Entry 2NUP (X-ray diffraction, 2.80 A resolution); this record covers chains A and C of the 3 polymer chains in the assembly.

== Chain A ==
Protein: Protein transport protein Sec23A
Source organism: Homo sapiens
UniProtKB: Q15436 (SC23A_HUMAN); numbering as in UniProt (aligned over 1-765)
Chain sequence (769 residues; numbered -3 to 765; the number before each row is that of its first residue; numbers below 1 keep their minus sign (Gly-3 is residue -3)):
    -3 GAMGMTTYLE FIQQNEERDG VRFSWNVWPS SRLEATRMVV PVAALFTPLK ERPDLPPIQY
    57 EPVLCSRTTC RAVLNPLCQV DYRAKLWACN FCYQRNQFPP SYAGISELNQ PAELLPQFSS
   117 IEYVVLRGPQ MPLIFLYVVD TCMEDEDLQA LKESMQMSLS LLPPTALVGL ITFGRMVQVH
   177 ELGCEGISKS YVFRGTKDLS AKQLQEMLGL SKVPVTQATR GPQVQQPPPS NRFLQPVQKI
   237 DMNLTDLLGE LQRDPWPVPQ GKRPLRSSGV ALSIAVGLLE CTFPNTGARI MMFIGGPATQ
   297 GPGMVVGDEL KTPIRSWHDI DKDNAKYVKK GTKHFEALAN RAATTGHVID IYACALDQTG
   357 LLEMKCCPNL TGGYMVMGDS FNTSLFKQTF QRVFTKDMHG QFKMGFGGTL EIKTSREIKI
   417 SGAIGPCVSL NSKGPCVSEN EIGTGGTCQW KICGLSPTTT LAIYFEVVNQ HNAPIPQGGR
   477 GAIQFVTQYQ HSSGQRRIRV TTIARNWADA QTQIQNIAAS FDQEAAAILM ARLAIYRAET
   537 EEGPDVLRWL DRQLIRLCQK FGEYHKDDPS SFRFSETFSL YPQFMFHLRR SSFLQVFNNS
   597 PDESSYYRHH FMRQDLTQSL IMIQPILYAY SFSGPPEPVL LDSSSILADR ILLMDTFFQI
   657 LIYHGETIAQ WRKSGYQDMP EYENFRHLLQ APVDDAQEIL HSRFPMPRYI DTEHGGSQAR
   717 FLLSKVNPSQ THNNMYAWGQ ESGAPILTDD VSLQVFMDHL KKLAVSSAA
Disordered / not traced: -3 to 2, 206-222, 465-473, 538-540, 667-678, 724-745, 765
Construct notes: cloning artifact (-3 to 0)
Bound ions: Zn2+: Cys61, Cys66, Cys85, Cys88

== Chain C ==
Protein: Vesicle-trafficking protein SEC22b
Source organism: Homo sapiens
Notes: fragment: Sec22b cytosolic domain, residues 1-195
UniProtKB: O75396 (SC22B_HUMAN); residues 1-195 here = UniProt positions 1-195
Chain sequence (196 residues; numbered 0 to 195; the number before each row is that of its first residue; numbering starts at 0):
     0 SMVLLTMIAR VADGLPLAAS MQEDEQSGRD LQQYQSQAKQ LFRKLNEQSP TRCTLEAGAM
    60 TFHYIIEQGV CYLVLCEAAF PKKLAFAYLE DLHSEFDEQH GKKVPTVSRP YSFIEFDTFI
   120 QKTKKLYIDS RARRNLGSIN TELQDVQRIM VANIEEVLQR GEALSALDSK ANNLSSLSKK
   180 YRQDAKYLNM RSTYAK
Disordered / not traced: 0, 24-28, 133-147, 158-195
Construct notes: cloning artifact (0)
Curated features (UniProtKB/Swiss-Prot):
  - modified residue: Lys38 (N6-acetyllysine), Ser137 (Phosphoserine), Thr140 (Phosphothreonine), Ser164 (Phosphoserine), Ser168 (Phosphoserine), Ser174 (Phosphoserine), Ser177 (Phosphoserine)

== Chain A / chain C interface ==
Residue-residue contacts (12; chain A residue first):
  Arg249(A) with Arg130(C), hydrogen bond (side chain-backbone)
  Asp250(A) with Arg130(C), hydrogen bond (backbone-side chain)
  Pro251(A) with Arg130(C)
  Trp252(A) with Arg130(C), hydrogen bond (backbone-side chain)
  Pro253(A) with Ile127(C); Asp128(C)
  Val254(A) with Asp128(C), hydrogen bond (backbone-side chain); Ser129(C), hydrogen bond (backbone-side chain); Arg130(C)
  Pro255(A) with Ser129(C)
  Gln256(A) with Pro80(C); Ser129(C)
Interface residues without a listed pair, chain C (9 interface residues in all): Met1, Phe79, Leu83, Tyr126

== In short ==
Chain A and chain C form an interface of 8 and 9 residues respectively, with 5 hydrogen bonds. Polar contacts
include Arg249(A)-Arg130(C), Asp250(A)-Arg130(C) and Trp252(A)-Arg130(C). Cys61(A), Cys66(A), Cys85(A) and
Cys88(A) coordinate Zn2+.
Here chain A is Protein transport protein Sec23A and chain C is Vesicle-trafficking protein SEC22b, both from
Homo sapiens. Entry 2NUP (Crystal Structure of the human Sec23a/24a heterodimer, complexed with the SNARE
protein Sec22b) was determined by X-ray diffraction (same publication as 2NUT).
